7Z2C - chains K and A of the 3 polymer chains in the assembly; structure by electron microscopy, 4.10 A resolution (low resolution: residue-level contacts below are approximate; hydrogen-bond / salt-bridge calls are withheld).

[Chain K]
Molecule: Kinesin-like protein
Organism: Plasmodium falciparum
UniProt: A0A024VXZ9 (A0A024VXZ9_PLAFA); residues 1-347 here correspond to UniProt positions 221-567 (UniProt number = residue number + 220)
Amino-acid sequence (347 residues; numbered 1 to 347; the number before each row is that of its first residue):
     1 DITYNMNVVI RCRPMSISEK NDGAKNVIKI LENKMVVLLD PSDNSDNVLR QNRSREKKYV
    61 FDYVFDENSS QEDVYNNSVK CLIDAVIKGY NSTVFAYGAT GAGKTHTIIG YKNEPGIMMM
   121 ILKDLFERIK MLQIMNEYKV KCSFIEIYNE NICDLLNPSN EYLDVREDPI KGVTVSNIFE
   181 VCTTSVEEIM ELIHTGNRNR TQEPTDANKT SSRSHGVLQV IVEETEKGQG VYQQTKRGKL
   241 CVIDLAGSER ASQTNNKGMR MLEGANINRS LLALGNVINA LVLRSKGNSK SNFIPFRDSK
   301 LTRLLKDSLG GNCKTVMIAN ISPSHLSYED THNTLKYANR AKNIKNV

[Chain A]
Molecule: Detyrosinated tubulin alpha-1B chain
Organism: Sus scrofa
UniProt: Q2XVP4 (TBA1B_PIG); numbering as in UniProt; present here: 1-37, 47-437
Amino-acid sequence (428 residues; row label = number of the first residue in the row; note: 9 numbers in that range are skipped by the numbering (no residue carries them; nothing is unmodelled there)):
     1 MRECISIHVG QAGVQIGNAC WELYCLEHGI QPDGQMP
    47 DSFNTFFSET GAGKHVPRAV FVDLEPTVID EVRTGTYRQL FHPEQLITGK EDAANNYARG
   107 HYTIGKEIID LVLDRIRKLA DQCTGLQGFL VFHSFGGGTG SGFTSLLMER LSVDYGKKSK
   167 LEFSIYPAPQ VSTAVVEPYN SILTTHTTLE HSDCAFMVDN EAIYDICRRN LDIERPTYTN
   227 LNRLISQIVS SITASLRFDG ALNVDLTEFQ TNLVPYPRIH FPLATYAPVI SAEKAYHEQL
   287 SVAEITNACF EPANQMVKCD PRHGKYMACC LLYRGDVVPK DVNAAIATIK TKRSIQFVDW
   347 CPTGFKVGIN YQPPTVVPGG DLAKVQRAVC MLSNTTAIAE AWARLDHKFD LMYAKRAFVH
   407 WYVGEGMEEG EFSEAREDMA ALEKDYEEVG V
Small-molecule neighbours: GTP (guanosine-5'-triphosphate): Gly-10, Gln-11, Ala-12, Gln-15, Asp-69, Glu-71, Asp-98, Ala-99, Ala-100, Asn-101, Ser-140, Gly-143, Gly-144, Thr-145, Gly-146, Ile-171, Thr-179, Glu-183, Asn-206, Tyr-224, Leu-227, Asn-228, Ile-231
UniProt features mapped onto this chain:
  - motif: Met-1 to Cys-4 (MREC motif)
  - active site: Glu-254
  - binding site (GTP): Gly-10, Gln-11, Ala-12, Gln-15, Glu-71, Ala-99, Ser-140, Gly-143, Gly-144, Thr-145, Gly-146, Thr-179, Glu-183, Asn-206, Tyr-224, Asn-228, Leu-252
  - binding site (Mg(2+)): Glu-71
  - modified residue: Ser-48 (Phosphoserine), Ser-232 (Phosphoserine), Tyr-282 (3'-nitrotyrosine), Arg-339 (Omega-N-methylarginine)
  - cross-link (Glycyl lysine isopeptide (Lys-Gly)): Lys-326 (interchain with G-Cter in ubiquitin), Lys-370 (interchain with G-Cter in ubiquitin)

[How chain K and chain A interact]
Residue-residue contacts (27):
  Asp-46(K) / Arg-264(A)
  Val-48(K) / Lys-430(A)
  Val-48(K) / Asp-431(A)
  Val-48(K) / Glu-434(A)
  Gln-51(K) / Glu-434(A)
  Asn-52(K) / Lys-430(A)
  Ser-248(K) / Glu-414(A)
  Glu-249(K) / Gly-412(A)
  Arg-250(K) / Glu-414(A)
  Gln-253(K) / Lys-112(A)
  Ala-265(K) / Gly-410(A)
  Asn-268(K) / Val-409(A)
  Arg-269(K) / Val-409(A)
  Leu-272(K) / Val-409(A)
  Leu-272(K) / Glu-415(A)
  Asn-276(K) / Arg-402(A)
  His-332(K) / Glu-420(A)
  Asn-333(K) / Glu-414(A)
  Asn-333(K) / Gly-416(A)
  Asn-333(K) / Glu-420(A)
  Lys-336(K) / Glu-415(A)
  Lys-336(K) / Gly-416(A)
  Lys-336(K) / Ser-419(A)
  Lys-336(K) / Glu-420(A)
  Arg-340(K) / Tyr-399(A)
  Arg-340(K) / Arg-402(A)
  Arg-340(K) / Glu-415(A)
Interface residues without a listed pair, chain K (21 interface residues in all): Leu-49, Ser-54, Ser-252, Asn-279
Interface residues without a listed pair, chain A (21 interface residues in all): Tyr-108, Met-413, Glu-417, Phe-418, Glu-423, Ala-427

[Summary]
Chain K and chain A each contribute 21 residues to their interface. Ligands of chain A: GTP. UniProt lists
active-site residue Glu-254(A), 17 GTP-binding residues and Mg2+-binding residue Glu-71(A) on chain A.
Here chain K is Kinesin-like protein (Plasmodium falciparum) and chain A is Detyrosinated tubulin alpha-1B
chain (Sus scrofa). Entry 7Z2C (P. falciparum kinesin-8B motor domain in no nucleotide bound to tubulin dimer)
was determined by electron microscopy, deposited together with 7Z2B and 7Z2A.
